PDB entry 3WMJ | X-ray diffraction, 2.00 A resolution | chains A and B

[Chain A]
Name: EIAV vaccine gp45
Sequence (57 residues; numbered 474 to 530; the number before each row is that of its first residue):
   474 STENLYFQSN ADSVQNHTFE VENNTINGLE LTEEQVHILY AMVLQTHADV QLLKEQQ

[Chain B]
Name: EIAV vaccine gp45
Sequence (37 residues; numbered 566 to 602; the number before each row is that of its first residue):
   566 TQWDDWVDKM ENLNHDILTT LHTARNNLEQ SMITFNT

[Interface between chain A and chain B]
Contacting residue pairs - 39 pairs, chain A then chain B:
  Y479(A) - T602(B)
  N483(A) - T599(B)
  N483(A) - T602(B)
  V487(A) - S596(B)
  V487(A) - T599(B)
  V487(A) - F600(B)
  H490(A) - N592(B)
  H490(A) - Q595(B)
  H490(A) - S596(B)
  E493(A) - N592(B)
  V494(A) - A589(B)
  V494(A) - N592(B)
  V494(A) - L593(B)
  N497(A) - T585(B)
  N497(A) - T588(B)
  N497(A) - A589(B)  hydrogen bond (side chain-backbone)
  N497(A) - N592(B)  hydrogen bond
  G501(A) - T585(B)
  L504(A) - L578(B)  hydrophobic
  L504(A) - D581(B)
  L504(A) - I582(B)  hydrophobic
  L504(A) - T585(B)
  T505(A) - I582(B)
  E507(A) - L578(B)
  Q508(A) - M575(B)
  Q508(A) - L578(B)
  Q508(A) - N579(B)  hydrogen bond
  Q508(A) - I582(B)
  I511(A) - W571(B)  hydrophobic
  I511(A) - K574(B)
  I511(A) - M575(B)  hydrophobic
  I511(A) - L578(B)  hydrophobic
  L512(A) - M575(B)  hydrophobic
  A514(A) - W571(B)  hydrophobic
  M515(A) - W568(B)  hydrophobic
  M515(A) - W571(B)  hydrophobic
  Q518(A) - Q567(B)
  Q518(A) - W571(B)
  T519(A) - W568(B)
Also at the interface, not in a pair above, chain A (20 interface residues in all): F480, S486
Also at the interface, not in a pair above, chain B (20 interface residues in all): V572

[Overview]
The chain A/chain B interface involves 20 residues from each chain, with 3 hydrogen bonds. Among the polar
pairs are N497(A)-A589(B), N497(A)-N592(B) and Q508(A)-N579(B).
Here chain A is EIAV vaccine gp45 and chain B is EIAV vaccine gp45. Entry 3WMJ (Crystal structure of EIAV
vaccine gp45) was determined by X-ray diffraction.
